Entry 7S6Q (X-ray diffraction, 1.96 A resolution); this record covers chains A and E of the 8 polymer chains in the assembly.

[Chain A (and E)]
Molecule: Methane monooxygenase component A alpha chain
Organism: Methylosinus trichosporium OB3b
Notes: EC 1.-.-.-; chain E of this document is another copy of the same molecule, construct and numbering; everything in this record applies to it too
UniProtKB: A0A2D2D5X0 (A0A2D2D5X0_METTR); residues 12-526 here = UniProt positions 12-526
Sequence (515 residues; row label = number of the first residue in the row):
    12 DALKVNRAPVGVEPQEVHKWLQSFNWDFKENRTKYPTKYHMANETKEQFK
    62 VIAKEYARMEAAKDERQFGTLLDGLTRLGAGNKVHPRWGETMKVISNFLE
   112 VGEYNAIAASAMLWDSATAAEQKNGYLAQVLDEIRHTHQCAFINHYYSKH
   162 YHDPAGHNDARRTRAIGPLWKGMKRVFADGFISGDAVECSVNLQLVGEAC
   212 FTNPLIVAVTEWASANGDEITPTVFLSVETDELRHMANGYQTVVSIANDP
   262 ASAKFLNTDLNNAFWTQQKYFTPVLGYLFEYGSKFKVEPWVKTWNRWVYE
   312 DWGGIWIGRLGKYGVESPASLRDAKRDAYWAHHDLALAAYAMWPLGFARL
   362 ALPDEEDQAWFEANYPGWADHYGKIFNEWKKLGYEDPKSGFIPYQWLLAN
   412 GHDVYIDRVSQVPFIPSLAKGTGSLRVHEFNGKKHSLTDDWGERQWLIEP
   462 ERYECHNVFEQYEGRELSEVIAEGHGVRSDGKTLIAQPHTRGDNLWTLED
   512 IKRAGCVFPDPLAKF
Metal / ion sites: Fe ion site 1: E114, E144, H147 (together with benzoic acid); Fe ion site 2: E144, E209, E243, H246 (together with benzoic acid)
Ligand contacts: benzoic acid (BEZ): L110, G113, E114, A117, E144, H147, F188, F192, L204, G208, E209, T213, L216, E243, H246
Reported in the primary citation:
  - conformationally variable residues (helix shift, loop rearrangement, side-chain flip): T56 to I63, T129 to V141, E240 to N249
  - contacts within the chain: D143-H246 (hydrogen bond), Y67-D143 (hydrogen bond), D143-R245 (salt bridge)
  - Fe ion coordination: H246

[How chain A and chain E interact]
Contacting residue pairs (19; chain A residue first):
  E76(A) - E76(E)
  R77(A) - G80(E)
  R77(A) - L83(E)
  R77(A) - D84(E)
  G80(A) - R77(E)
  G80(A) - T81(E)  hydrogen bond (backbone-side chain)
  T81(A) - G80(E)  hydrogen bond (side chain-backbone)
  T81(A) - D84(E)  hydrogen bond
  T81(A) - G85(E)  hydrogen bond (side chain-backbone)
  L83(A) - R77(E)
  D84(A) - R77(E)
  D84(A) - T81(E)  hydrogen bond
  D84(A) - T234(E)
  G85(A) - T81(E)  hydrogen bond (backbone-side chain)
  R88(A) - T234(E)  hydrogen bond
  L89(A) - E230(E)
  E230(A) - L89(E)
  T234(A) - D84(E)
  T234(A) - R88(E)  hydrogen bond
Interface residues without a listed pair, chain A (14 interface residues in all): Q78, P233, L237
Interface residues without a listed pair, chain E (14 interface residues in all): Q78, P233, L237

[In short]
The chain A/chain E interface involves 14 residues from each chain; the contacts include 8 hydrogen bonds.
Polar contacts include G80(A)-T81(E), T81(A)-D84(E) and T81(A)-G85(E). Bound to chain A: benzoic acid. The Fe
ion site 1 is built by E114(A), E144(A) and H147(A). From the paper: Fe ion coordination by H246(A);
conformational variability at T56(A), T129(A) and E240(A).
Chain A and chain E are both Methane monooxygenase component A alpha chain (Methylosinus trichosporium OB3b);
the structure, Complex structure of Methane monooxygenase hydroxylase and regulatory subunit DBL2, was
determined by X-ray diffraction (same publication as 7S6R, 7S6S, 7S6T and 7S7H).
